Entry 9IJM (electron microscopy, 3.32 A resolution); this record covers chains B and C of the 7 polymer chains in the assembly.

== Chain B ==
Name: PomB
From: Vibrio alginolyticus
UniProtKB: O06874 (O06874_VIBAL); numbering as in UniProt (aligned over 1-315)
Chain sequence (321 residues; row label = number of the first residue in the row):
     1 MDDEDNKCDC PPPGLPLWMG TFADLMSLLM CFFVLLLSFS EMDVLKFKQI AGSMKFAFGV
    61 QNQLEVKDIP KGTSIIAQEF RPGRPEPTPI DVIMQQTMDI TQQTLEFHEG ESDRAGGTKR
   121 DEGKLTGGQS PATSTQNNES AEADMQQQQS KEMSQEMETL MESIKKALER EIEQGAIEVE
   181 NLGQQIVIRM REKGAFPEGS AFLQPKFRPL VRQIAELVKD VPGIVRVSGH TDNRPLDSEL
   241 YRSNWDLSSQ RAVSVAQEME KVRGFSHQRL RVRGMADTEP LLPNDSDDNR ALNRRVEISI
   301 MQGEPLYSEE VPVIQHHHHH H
Unresolved in the structure: 1-13, 61-321
Construct notes: expression tag (316-321)
Small-molecule neighbours: phenamil (A1L2K): Leu-17, Gly-20, Thr-21, Asp-24
Reported in the primary citation:
  - binding site for phenamil: Leu-15, Leu-17, Trp-18, Met-19, Gly-20, Phe-22, Asp-24
  - specificity-determining residues: Leu-35 (by similarity / conservation)

== Chain C ==
Name: Chemotaxis protein PomA
From: Vibrio alginolyticus
UniProtKB: O06873 (POMA_VIBAL); residues 1-253 here = UniProt positions 1-253
Chain sequence (253 residues; each row starts with the number of its first residue):
     1 MDLATLLGLI GGFAFVIMAM VLGGSIGMFV DVTSILIVVG GSIFVVLMKF TMGQFFGATK
    61 IAGKAFMFKA DEPEDLIAKI VEMADAARKG GFLALEEMEI NNTFMQKGID LLVDGHDADV
   121 VRAALKKDIA LTDERHTQGT GVFRAFGDVA PAMGMIGTLV GLVAMLSNMD DPKAIGPAMA
   181 VALLTTLYGA ILSNMVFFPI ADKLSLRRDQ ETLNRRLIMD GVLAIQDGQN PRVIDSYLKN
   241 YLNEGKRALE IDE
Unresolved in the structure: 1-28, 88-99, 243-253
Reported in the primary citation:
  - binding site for phenamil: Asp-148, Met-155, Leu-159, Thr-186, Ala-190
  - specificity-determining residues: Met-165, Met-179 (by similarity / conservation)

== Interface between chain B and chain C ==
Residue-residue contacts - 10 pairs, chain B then chain C:
  Met-42(B) with Pro-172(C), hydrophobic
  Phe-47(B) with Met-169(C), hydrophobic; Asp-170(C); Asp-171(C); Pro-172(C), hydrophobic; Ile-175(C), hydrophobic
  Ala-51(B) with Met-169(C)
  Met-54(B) with Leu-166(C), hydrophobic
  Lys-55(B) with Ser-167(C)
  Phe-58(B) with Val-163(C), hydrophobic
Other interface residues (no listed pair), chain B (7 interface residues in all): Val-60

== In short ==
Chain B and chain C form an interface of 7 and 8 residues respectively. Chain B binds phenamil. From the
paper: a binding site for phenamil at Leu-15(B), Leu-17(B) and Asp-148(C) among others; specificity
determinants Leu-35(B) and Met-165(C) among others.
Here chain B is PomB and chain C is Chemotaxis protein PomA, both from Vibrio alginolyticus. Entry 9IJM
(Bacterial flagellar sodium-driven stator PomA5PomB2 with 100 mM NaCl and 0.1 mM phenamil) was determined by
electron microscopy (same publication as 8ZYV, 8ZYW, 8ZYZ and 8ZZ0).
